PDB entry 8H09 | X-ray diffraction, 1.81 A resolution | chain A

[Chain A]
Molecule: SGNH/GDSL hydrolase family protein
Organism: Vibrio alginolyticus
UniProtKB: A0A7Y4B3E8 (A0A7Y4B3E8_VIBAL); numbering as in UniProt (aligned over 1-418)
Sequence (426 residues; numbered -1 to 424; the number before each row is that of its first residue; numbers below 1 keep their minus sign (Met-1 is residue -1)):
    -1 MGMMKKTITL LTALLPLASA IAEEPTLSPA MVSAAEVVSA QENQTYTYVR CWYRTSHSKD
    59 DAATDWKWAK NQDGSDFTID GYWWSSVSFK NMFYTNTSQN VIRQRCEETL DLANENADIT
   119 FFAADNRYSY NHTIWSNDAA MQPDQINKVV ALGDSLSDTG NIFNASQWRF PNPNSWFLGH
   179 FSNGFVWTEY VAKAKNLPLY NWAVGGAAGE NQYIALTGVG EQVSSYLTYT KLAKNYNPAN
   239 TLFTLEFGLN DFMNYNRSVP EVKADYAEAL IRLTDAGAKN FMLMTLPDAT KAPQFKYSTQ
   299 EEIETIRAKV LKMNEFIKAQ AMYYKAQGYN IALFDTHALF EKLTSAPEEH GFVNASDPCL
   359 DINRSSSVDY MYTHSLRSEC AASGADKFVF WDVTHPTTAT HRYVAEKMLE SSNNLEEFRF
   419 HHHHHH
Unresolved in the structure: -1 to 29, 204-214, 419-424
Construct notes: initiating methionine (-1); expression tag (0, 419-424)
Cystine bridges: Cys49-Cys104, Cys357-Cys378
Bound ions: Mg2+ near Asp263 (its only coordinating residue here)
What the authors report for this chain:
  - catalytic residues: Ser153, Gly204, Asn248, Asp390, His393
  - conformationally variable residues (order/disorder transition): Gly204 to Leu214
  - mutagenesis - G204A, H393A: abolished catalytic activity

[Summary]
The paper reports catalytic residues Ser153, Gly204 and Asn248 among others; G204A and H393A abolish catalytic
activity.
Chain A is SGNH/GDSL hydrolase family protein (Vibrio alginolyticus); the structure, Structure of the
thermolabile hemolysin from Vibrio alginolyticus (apo form), was determined by X-ray diffraction together with
8H0A, 8H0B, 8H0C and 8H0D from the same study.
